Entry 9EV2 (electron microscopy, 3.80 A resolution); this record covers chains T1 and Tt of the 108 polymer chains in the assembly.

Chain T1 (and Tt):
Molecule: Tail tube protein
From: Klebsiella phage KP1
Notes: chain Tt of this document is another copy of the same molecule, construct and numbering; everything in this record applies to it too
UniProtKB: A0A2K9V5T6 (A0A2K9V5T6_9CAUD); residues 1-163 here = UniProt positions 1-163
Amino-acid sequence (163 residues; each row starts with the number of its first residue):
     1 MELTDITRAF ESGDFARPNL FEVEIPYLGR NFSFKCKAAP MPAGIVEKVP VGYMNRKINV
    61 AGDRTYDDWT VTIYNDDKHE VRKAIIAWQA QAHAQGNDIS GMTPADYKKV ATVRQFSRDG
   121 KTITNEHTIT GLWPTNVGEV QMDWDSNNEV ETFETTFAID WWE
Unresolved in the structure: 1

Chain T1 / chain Tt interface:
Contacting residue pairs - 7 pairs, chain T1 then chain Tt:
  Ala92(T1) - Arg118(Tt)  hydrogen bond (backbone-side chain)
  His93(T1) - Arg118(Tt)
  Ile99(T1) - Gly120(Tt)
  Ser100(T1) - Arg118(Tt)
  Gly101(T1) - Arg118(Tt)  hydrogen bond (backbone-backbone)
  Thr103(T1) - Gly13(Tt)
  Pro104(T1) - Gly13(Tt)
Interface residues without a listed pair, chain T1 (9 interface residues in all): Met102, Trp161
Interface residues without a listed pair, chain Tt (7 interface residues in all): Leu3, Thr4, Asp14, Asp119

Summary:
Chain T1 and chain Tt form an interface of 9 and 7 residues respectively, with 2 hydrogen bonds. Polar
contacts include Ala92(T1)-Arg118(Tt) and Gly101(T1)-Arg118(Tt).
Both chains are Tail tube protein (Klebsiella phage KP1). Entry 9EV2 (Tail tube and extended tail sheath tube
of Klebsiella phage KP1 variant vB_Kpn_Lilla1) was determined by electron microscopy.
